9QQT - chains B and E of the 6 polymer chains in the assembly; structure by X-ray diffraction, 0.98 A resolution.

Chain B (and E):
Name: Methyl-coenzyme M reductase subunit beta
Organism: Candidatus Methanoperedens sp
Notes: EC 2.8.4.1; chain E of this document is another copy of the same molecule, construct and numbering; everything in this record applies to it too
Reference sequence: A0A822J4Y5 (A0A822J4Y5_9EURY); residue numbers follow UniProt; this construct covers 1-434
Chain sequence (434 residues; numbered 1 to 434; the number before each row is that of its first residue):
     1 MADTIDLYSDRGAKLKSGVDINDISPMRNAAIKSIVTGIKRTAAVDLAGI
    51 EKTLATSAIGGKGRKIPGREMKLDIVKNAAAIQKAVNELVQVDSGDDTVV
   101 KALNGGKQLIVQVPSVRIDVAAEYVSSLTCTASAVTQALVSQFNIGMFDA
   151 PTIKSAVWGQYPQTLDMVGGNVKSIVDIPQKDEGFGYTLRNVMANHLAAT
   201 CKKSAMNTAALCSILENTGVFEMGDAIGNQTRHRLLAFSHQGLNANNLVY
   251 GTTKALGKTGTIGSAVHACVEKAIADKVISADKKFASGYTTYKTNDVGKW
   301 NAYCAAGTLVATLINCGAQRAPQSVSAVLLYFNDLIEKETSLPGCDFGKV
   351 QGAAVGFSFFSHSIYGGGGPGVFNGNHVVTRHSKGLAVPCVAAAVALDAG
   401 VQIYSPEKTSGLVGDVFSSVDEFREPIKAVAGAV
Disordered / not traced: 1
Ligand contacts:
  - 1-thioethanesulfonic acid / SHT / Coenzyme B: F359, F360, S363, Y365, G366, G367, H377, V378, V379
  - factor 430 (F43): S363, I364, Y365

Interface between chain B and chain E:
Residue-residue contacts (98):
  P26(B) - V120(E)
  M27(B) - V92(E)  hydrophobic
  M27(B) - V116(E)
  M27(B) - R117(E)
  M27(B) - V120(E)
  R28(B) - V92(E)  hydrogen bond (side chain-backbone)
  R28(B) - D93(E)  salt bridge
  K33(B) - V120(E)
  V36(B) - A121(E)
  T37(B) - D119(E)
  K40(B) - A121(E)  hydrogen bond (side chain-backbone)
  K40(B) - A122(E)  hydrogen bond (side chain-backbone)
  L89(B) - I227(E)
  L89(B) - G228(E)
  V92(B) - M27(E)  hydrophobic
  V92(B) - R28(E)  hydrogen bond (backbone-side chain)
  D93(B) - R28(E)  salt bridge
  V116(B) - M27(E)
  R117(B) - M27(E)
  R117(B) - I227(E)
  D119(B) - T37(E)
  V120(B) - P26(E)
  V120(B) - M27(E)
  V120(B) - K33(E)
  V120(B) - T218(E)
  A121(B) - V36(E)
  A121(B) - K40(E)  hydrogen bond (backbone-side chain)
  A121(B) - E222(E)
  A122(B) - K40(E)  hydrogen bond (backbone-side chain)
  A122(B) - E123(E)
  A122(B) - Y124(E)
  A122(B) - T188(E)
  A122(B) - L189(E)  hydrophobic
  A122(B) - E222(E)  hydrogen bond (backbone-side chain)
  E123(B) - A122(E)
  E123(B) - E123(E)
  E123(B) - P179(E)
  E123(B) - D182(E)
  E123(B) - T188(E)  hydrogen bond
  E123(B) - E222(E)  hydrogen bond (backbone-side chain)
  Y124(B) - A122(E)
  V125(B) - F185(E)  hydrophobic
  V125(B) - G186(E)
  V125(B) - E222(E)
  S126(B) - E222(E)
  T129(B) - F185(E)
  T129(B) - E222(E)  hydrogen bond (side chain-backbone)
  T129(B) - M223(E)
  T129(B) - G224(E)  hydrogen bond (side chain-backbone)
  C130(B) - F221(E)
  C130(B) - I227(E)  hydrophobic
  S133(B) - G224(E)  hydrogen bond (side chain-backbone)
  Q137(B) - I227(E)  hydrogen bond (side chain-backbone)
  Q137(B) - G228(E)
  Q137(B) - N229(E)  hydrogen bond (side chain-backbone)
  Y161(B) - G184(E)
  Y161(B) - F185(E)  hydrogen bond (side chain-backbone)
  L165(B) - F185(E)
  M167(B) - F185(E)  hydrophobic
  I178(B) - F185(E)  hydrophobic
  P179(B) - E123(E)
  P179(B) - Q180(E)
  Q180(B) - P179(E)
  Q180(B) - Q180(E)
  Q180(B) - D182(E)  hydrogen bond (side chain-backbone)
  Q180(B) - G184(E)
  D182(B) - E123(E)
  D182(B) - Q180(E)  hydrogen bond (backbone-side chain)
  G184(B) - Y161(E)
  G184(B) - Q180(E)
  F185(B) - V125(E)  hydrophobic
  F185(B) - T129(E)
  F185(B) - Y161(E)  hydrogen bond (backbone-side chain)
  F185(B) - L165(E)
  F185(B) - M167(E)  hydrophobic
  F185(B) - I178(E)  hydrophobic
  G186(B) - V125(E)
  T188(B) - A122(E)
  T188(B) - E123(E)  hydrogen bond
  L189(B) - A122(E)  hydrophobic
  T218(B) - V120(E)
  F221(B) - C130(E)
  E222(B) - A121(E)
  E222(B) - A122(E)  hydrogen bond (side chain-backbone)
  E222(B) - E123(E)  hydrogen bond (side chain-backbone)
  E222(B) - V125(E)
  E222(B) - S126(E)
  E222(B) - T129(E)  hydrogen bond (backbone-side chain)
  M223(B) - T129(E)
  G224(B) - T129(E)  hydrogen bond (backbone-side chain)
  G224(B) - S133(E)  hydrogen bond (backbone-side chain)
  I227(B) - L89(E)
  I227(B) - R117(E)
  I227(B) - C130(E)  hydrophobic
  I227(B) - Q137(E)  hydrogen bond (backbone-side chain)
  G228(B) - L89(E)
  G228(B) - Q137(E)
  N229(B) - Q137(E)  hydrogen bond (backbone-side chain)
Other interface residues (no listed pair), chain B (52 interface residues in all): I32, I118, L128, A134, W158, D166, E183, D225
Other interface residues (no listed pair), chain E (52 interface residues in all): I32, I118, L128, A134, W158, D166, E183, D225

Summary:
The chain B/chain E interface involves 52 residues from each chain, with 26 hydrogen bonds and 2 salt bridges.
Among the polar pairs are R28(B)-D93(E), R28(B)-V92(E) and K40(B)-A121(E). Ligands of chain B: factor 430 and
1-thioethanesulfonic acid / SHT / Coenzyme B.
Both chains are Methyl-coenzyme M reductase subunit beta (Candidatus Methanoperedens sp). Entry 9QQT
(Methyl-coenzyme M reductase of ANME-2d Candidatus Methanoperedens Vercelli Strain 1 from a bioreactor
enrichment culture) was determined by X-ray diffraction, deposited together with 9QM5, 9QR1 and 9QR3.
